3ZBI - chains B and C of the 42 polymer chains in the assembly; structure by electron microscopy, 8.50 A resolution (very low resolution: no residue pairs are listed; an interface is given only as per-side residue counts).

# Chain B
Molecule: Trao protein
Organism: Escherichia coli
Notes: fragment: c-terminal domain, residues 161-290
UniProt: Q46704 (Q46704_ECOLX); residues 905-1034 here correspond to UniProt positions 161-290 (UniProt number = residue number - 744)
Sequence (130 residues; numbered 905 to 1034; the number before each row is that of its first residue):
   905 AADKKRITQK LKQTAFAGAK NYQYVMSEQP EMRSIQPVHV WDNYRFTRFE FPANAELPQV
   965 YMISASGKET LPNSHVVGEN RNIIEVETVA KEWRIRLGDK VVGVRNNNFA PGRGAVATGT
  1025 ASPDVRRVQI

# Chain C
Molecule: Tran protein
Organism: Escherichia coli
UniProt: Q46702 (Q46702_ECOLX); residues 1021-1068 here correspond to UniProt positions 1-48 (UniProt number = residue number - 1020)
Sequence (48 residues; numbered 1021 to 1068; the number before each row is that of its first residue):
  1021 MRSLLLMGVL LISACSSGHK PPPEPDWSNT VPVNKTIPVD TQGGRNES
Disordered / not traced: 1021-1034, 1064-1068

# How chain B and chain C interact
At this resolution (8 A) residue pairs are not listed: 33 residues of chain B and 21 of chain C lie at the interface.

# Summary
The interface between chain B and chain C involves 33 residues on one side and 21 on the other.
Here chain B is Trao protein and chain C is Tran protein, both from Escherichia coli. Entry 3ZBI (Fitting
result in the O-layer of the subnanometer structure of the bacterial pKM101 type IV secretion ...) was
determined by electron microscopy together with 2YPW and 3ZBJ from the same study.
